PDB entry 2PUE | X-ray diffraction, 2.70 A resolution | chains B and A

== Chain B ==
Molecule: 17-nt DNA strand
Sequence (17 nucleotides; numbered 699 to 715; the number before each row is that of its first residue):
   699 TACGCAAACG TTTGCGT

== Chain A ==
Name: Protein (purine repressor )
From: Escherichia coli
Reference sequence: P0ACP7 (PURR_ECOLI); residues 2-341 here correspond to UniProt positions 1-340 (UniProt number = residue number - 1)
Chain sequence (340 residues; row label = number of the first residue in the row):
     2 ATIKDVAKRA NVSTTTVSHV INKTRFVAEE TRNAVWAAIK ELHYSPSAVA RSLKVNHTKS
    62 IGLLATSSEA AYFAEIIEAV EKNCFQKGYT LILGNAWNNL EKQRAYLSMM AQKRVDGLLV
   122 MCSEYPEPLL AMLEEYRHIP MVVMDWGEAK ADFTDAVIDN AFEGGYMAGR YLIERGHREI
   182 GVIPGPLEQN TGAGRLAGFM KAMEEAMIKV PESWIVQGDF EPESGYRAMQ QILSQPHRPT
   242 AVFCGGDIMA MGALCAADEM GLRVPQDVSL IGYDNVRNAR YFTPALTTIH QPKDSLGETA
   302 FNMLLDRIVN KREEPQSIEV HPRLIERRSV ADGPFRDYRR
Not modelled in the structure: 2, 341
Differences from the reference sequence: engineered mutation Gln190 (Arg189 in P0ACP7)
Residues lining bound ligands: adenine (ADE): Ala71, Tyr73, Phe74, Ser124, Gln190, Thr192, Arg196, Phe221, Asp275

== Chain B / chain A interface ==
Residue-residue contacts (17):
  DA700(B) - Phe27(A)  phosphate contact
  DA700(B) - Ala29(A)  phosphate contact
  DC701(B) - Thr17(A)  sugar contact
  DC701(B) - Arg26(A)  base contact
  DC701(B) - Val28(A)  phosphate contact
  DC701(B) - Ala29(A)  hydrogen bond to the phosphate
  DC701(B) - Thr32(A)  hydrogen bond to the phosphate
  DG702(B) - Val13(A)  phosphate contact
  DG702(B) - Ser14(A)  hydrogen bond to the phosphate
  DG702(B) - Thr17(A)  hydrogen bond to the phosphate
  DG702(B) - Arg26(A)  hydrogen bond to the base
  DC703(B) - Thr16(A)  hydrogen bond to the base
  DA704(B) - Thr16(A)  hydrogen bond to the base
  DA706(B) - Lys55(A)  hydrogen bond to the base
  DC707(B) - Leu54(A)  base contact
  DC707(B) - Lys55(A)  hydrogen bond to the base
  DG708(B) - Leu54(A)  sugar contact
Also at the interface, not in a pair above, chain B (9 interface residues in all): DA705
Also at the interface, not in a pair above, chain A (12 interface residues in all): Asn12

== Overview ==
Chain B and chain A form an interface of 9 and 12 residues respectively, with 9 hydrogen bonds. Polar pairs
include DG702(B)-Arg26(A), DC703(B)-Thr16(A) and DA704(B)-Thr16(A). Chain A binds adenine.
Chain B is a 17-nt DNA strand and chain A is Protein (purine repressor ) (Escherichia coli); the structure,
Crystal structure of the laci family member, purr, bound to DNA: minor groove binding by alpha ..., was
determined by X-ray diffraction, deposited together with 2PUF and 2PUG.
